7B4T - chains B and A; structure by X-ray diffraction, 1.95 A resolution.

== Chain B ==
Protein: HIV-1 envelope variable loop 3 crown mimetic peptide V3-IF (BG505)
Sequence (15 residues; row label = number of the first residue in the row):
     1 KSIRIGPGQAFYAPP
Modified residues: Pro14 (D-proline; DPR)

== Chain A ==
Protein: Broadly neutralizing DARPin bnD.1
Organism: synthetic construct
Notes: antibody fragment or engineered binder
Sequence (164 residues; numbered 9 to 172; the number before each row is that of its first residue):
     9 GPGSDLGKKLLEAARAGQDDEVRILMANGADVNADDNTGETPLHLAAYEG
    59 HLEIVEVLLKTGADVNAEDMMGFTPLHLAAAWGHLEIVEVLLKHGADVNA
   109 QDNQGVTPLHLAAYEGHLEFVEVLLKHGADVNAQDKFGKTPFDLAIDNGN
   159 EDIAEVLQKAAKLN
Unresolved in the structure: 171-172

== Chain B / chain A interface ==
Contacting residue pairs - 29 pairs, chain B then chain A:
  Lys1(B) with Tyr122(A)
  Arg4(B) with Ala89(A), hydrogen bond (side chain-backbone); Trp90(A); Glu123(A), salt bridge
  Ile5(B) with Phe81(A), hydrophobic; His85(A); Leu86(A), hydrophobic; Ala89(A), hydrophobic; Trp90(A), hydrogen bond (backbone-side chain); Leu119(A), hydrophobic
  Gly6(B) with Phe81(A)
  Pro7(B) with Thr46(A); Glu48(A); Tyr56(A); Met78(A); Met79(A)
  Gly8(B) with Met78(A)
  Gln9(B) with Phe81(A)
  Ala10(B) with Met79(A); Gln112(A)
  Phe11(B) with Gln112(A); Val114(A), hydrophobic; Leu119(A), hydrophobic; Tyr122(A), hydrophobic; Leu152(A), hydrophobic
  Tyr12(B) with Gln112(A), hydrogen bond (backbone-side chain); Asp143(A), hydrogen bond; Phe145(A); Leu152(A)
Other interface residues (no listed pair), chain A (21 interface residues in all): Arg23, Lys144, Lys147

== In short ==
The interface between chain B and chain A involves 10 residues on one side and 21 on the other; the contacts
include 4 hydrogen bonds and 1 salt bridge. Polar contacts include Arg4(B)-Glu123(A), Arg4(B)-Ala89(A) and
Ile5(B)-Trp90(A).
Here chain B is HIV-1 envelope variable loop 3 crown mimetic peptide V3-IF (BG505) and chain A is Broadly
neutralizing DARPin bnD.1 (synthetic construct). Entry 7B4T (Broadly neutralizing DARPin bnD.1 in complex with
the HIV-1 envelope variable loop 3 crown mimetic peptide ...) was determined by X-ray diffraction (same
publication as 7B4U, 7B4V, 7B4W, 7DNE, 7DNF and 7DNG).
